1BTH - chains H and P of the 3 polymer chains in the assembly; structure by X-ray diffraction, 2.30 A resolution.

# Chain H
Molecule: Thrombin
Organism: Bos taurus
Notes: EC 3.4.21.5
Reference sequence: P00734 (THRB_HUMAN); the construct lacks a stretch of the UniProt sequence and is renumbered around it, so the offset changes along the chain: 16-37 = UniProt 364-385; 38-60 = UniProt 387-409; 61-77 = UniProt 419-435; 78-97 = UniProt 437-456; 6 more segments
Amino-acid sequence (259 residues; numbered 16 to 247 plus 28 insertion-coded residues; 1 number in that range is skipped by the numbering (no residue carries it; nothing is unmodelled there); the number before each row is that of its first residue; a row labelled like 60A-60I holds insertion residues (60A, then the next letters in order)):
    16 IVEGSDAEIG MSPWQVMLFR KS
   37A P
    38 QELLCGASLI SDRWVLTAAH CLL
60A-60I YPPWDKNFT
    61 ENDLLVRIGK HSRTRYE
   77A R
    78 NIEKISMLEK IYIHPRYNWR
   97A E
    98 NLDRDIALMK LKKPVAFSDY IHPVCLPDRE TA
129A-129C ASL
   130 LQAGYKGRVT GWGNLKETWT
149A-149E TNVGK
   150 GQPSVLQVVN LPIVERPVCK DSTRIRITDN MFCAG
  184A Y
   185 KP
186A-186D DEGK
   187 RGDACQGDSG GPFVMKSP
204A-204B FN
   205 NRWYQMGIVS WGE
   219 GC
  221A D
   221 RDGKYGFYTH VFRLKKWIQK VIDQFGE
Unresolved in the structure: 243-247
Cystine bridges: Cys-42/Cys-58, Cys-168/Cys-182, Cys-191/Cys-220
Sequence notes: conflict Thr-149 (Ala513 in P00734); engineered mutation Gln-192 (Glu565 in P00734)
UniProt features mapped onto this chain:
  - region: Ala-183 to Val-200 (High affinity receptor-binding region which is also known as the TP508 peptide)
  - active site (Charge relay system): His-57, Asp-102, Ser-195
  - glycosylation: Asn-60G (N-linked (GlcNAc...) (complex) asparagine)
What the authors report for this chain:
  - mutagenesis - E192Q (10(-8) M): increased binding to Bovine pancreatic trypsin inhibitor (chain P) (citing earlier work)

# Chain P
Molecule: Bovine pancreatic trypsin inhibitor
Organism: Bos taurus
Reference sequence: P00974 (BPT1_BOVIN); residues 1-58 here correspond to UniProt positions 36-93 (UniProt number = residue number + 35)
Amino-acid sequence (58 residues; numbered 1 to 58; the number before each row is that of its first residue):
     1 RPDFCLEPPY TGPCKARIIR YFYNAKAGLC QTFVYGGCRA KRNNFKSAED CMRTCGGA
Cystine bridges: Cys-5/Cys-55, Cys-14/Cys-38, Cys-30/Cys-51
UniProt features mapped onto this chain:
  - site: Lys-15, Ala-16 (Reactive bond for trypsin)

# Chain H / chain P interface
Residue-residue contacts (59):
  Gln-38(H) with Arg-17(P); Ile-19(P)
  Glu-39(H) with Arg-17(P); Ile-18(P); Ile-19(P), hydrogen bond (backbone-backbone); Arg-20(P), salt bridge
  Leu-40(H) with Arg-17(P); Ile-18(P), hydrophobic
  Leu-41(H) with Ala-16(P); Arg-17(P), hydrogen bond (backbone-backbone)
  Cys-42(H) with Ala-16(P), hydrophobic
  His-57(H) with Cys-14(P); Lys-15(P); Ala-16(P); Gly-36(P); Gly-37(P)
  Cys-58(H) with Ala-16(P), hydrophobic
  Pro-60B(H) with Arg-20(P); Ala-40(P), hydrophobic
  Trp-60D(H) with Ala-40(P), hydrophobic; Lys-41(P); Arg-42(P); Asn-44(P), hydrogen bond (side chain-backbone)
  Asp-60E(H) with Arg-20(P), salt bridge; Lys-46(P)
  Trp-96(H) with Arg-39(P)
  Glu-97A(H) with Arg-39(P), hydrogen bond (backbone-side chain)
  Leu-99(H) with Cys-14(P), hydrophobic; Cys-38(P), hydrophobic
  Asn-143(H) with Arg-17(P)
  Trp-148(H) with Thr-11(P); Phe-33(P); Val-34(P), hydrogen bond (backbone-backbone)
  Thr-149(H) with Thr-32(P)
  Gln-151(H) with Arg-17(P)
  Ile-174(H) with Arg-39(P)
  Asp-189(H) with Lys-15(P), salt bridge
  Ala-190(H) with Lys-15(P), hydrogen bond (backbone-side chain)
  Cys-191(H) with Lys-15(P)
  Gln-192(H) with Thr-11(P); Cys-14(P), hydrogen bond (side chain-backbone); Lys-15(P); Ala-16(P); Val-34(P)
  Gly-193(H) with Lys-15(P), hydrogen bond (backbone-backbone); Ala-16(P); Arg-17(P)
  Asp-194(H) with Lys-15(P), hydrogen bond (backbone-backbone)
  Ser-195(H) with Lys-15(P), hydrogen bond (side chain-backbone); Ala-16(P), hydrogen bond (side chain-backbone)
  Ser-214(H) with Cys-14(P); Lys-15(P), hydrogen bond (backbone-backbone)
  Trp-215(H) with Pro-13(P); Cys-14(P), hydrophobic; Lys-15(P)
  Gly-216(H) with Pro-13(P), hydrogen bond (backbone-backbone); Lys-15(P)
  Gly-219(H) with Lys-15(P), hydrogen bond (backbone-side chain)
  Cys-220(H) with Lys-15(P)
Also at the interface, not in a pair above, chain H (35 interface residues in all): Leu-60, Tyr-60A, Tyr-94, Thr-147, Val-213
Also at the interface, not in a pair above, chain P (23 interface residues in all): Gly-12, Tyr-35

# Summary
Chain H and chain P form an interface of 35 and 23 residues respectively; the contacts include 14 hydrogen
bonds and 3 salt bridges. Among the polar pairs are Glu-39(H)/Arg-20(P), Asp-60E(H)/Arg-20(P) and
Asp-189(H)/Lys-15(P). From the paper: E192Q of chain H increases binding to Bovine pancreatic trypsin
inhibitor (chain P).
Here chain H is Thrombin and chain P is Bovine pancreatic trypsin inhibitor, both from Bos taurus. Entry 1BTH
(Structure of thrombin complexed with bovine pancreatic trypsin inhibitor) was determined by X-ray
diffraction.
